PDB entry 7U50 | electron microscopy, 3.40 A resolution | chains G and I of the 11 polymer chains in the assembly

Chain G:
Protein: Histone H2A type 1
From: Homo sapiens
UniProtKB: P0C0S8 (H2A1_HUMAN); residues 1-129 here correspond to UniProt positions 2-130 (UniProt number = residue number + 1)
Chain sequence (129 residues; numbered 1 to 129; the number before each row is that of its first residue):
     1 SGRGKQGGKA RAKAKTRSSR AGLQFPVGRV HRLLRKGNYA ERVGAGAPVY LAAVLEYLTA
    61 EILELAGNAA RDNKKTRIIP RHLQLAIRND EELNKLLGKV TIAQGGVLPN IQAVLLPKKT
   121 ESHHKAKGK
Unresolved in the structure: 1-14, 119-129
Curated features (UniProtKB/Swiss-Prot):
  - modified residue: Ser1 (N-acetylserine), Arg3 (Citrulline), Lys5 (N6-(2-hydroxyisobutyryl)lysine), Lys9 (N6-(2-hydroxyisobutyryl)lysine), Lys13 (N6-(beta-hydroxybutyryl)lysine), Lys36 (N6-(2-hydroxyisobutyryl)lysine), Lys74 (N6-(2-hydroxyisobutyryl)lysine), Lys75 (N6-(2-hydroxyisobutyryl)lysine), Lys95 (N6-(2-hydroxyisobutyryl)lysine), Lys99 (N6-glutaryllysine), Gln104 (N5-methylglutamine), Lys118 (N6-(2-hydroxyisobutyryl)lysine), Lys119 (N6-crotonyllysine), Thr120 (Phosphothreonine), Lys125 (N6-crotonyllysine)
  - cross-link (Glycyl lysine isopeptide (Lys-Gly)): Lys13 (interchain with G-Cter in ubiquitin), Lys15 (interchain with G-Cter in ubiquitin), Lys119 (interchain with G-Cter in ubiquitin)

Chain I:
Molecule: 147-nt DNA strand
Sequence (147 nucleotides; each row starts with the number of its first residue):
     1 ATCGAGAATC CCGGTGCCGA GGCCGCTCAA TTGGTCGTAG ACAGCTCTAG CACCGCTTAA
    61 ACGCACGTAC GCGCTGTCCC CCGCGTTTTA ACCGCCAAGG GGATTACTCC CTAGTCTCCA
   121 GGCACGTGTC AGATATATXC ATCCGAT
Unresolved in the structure: 1-2, 147
Modified residues: 3DR (1',2'-dideoxyribofuranose-5'-phosphate) at position 139

Interface between chain G and chain I:
Residue-residue contacts (14; chain G residue first):
  Arg29(G) - DC123(I)  salt bridge to the phosphate
  Arg35(G) - DA113(I)  salt bridge to the phosphate
  Arg42(G) - DT112(I)  hydrogen bond to the sugar
  Arg42(G) - DA113(I)  phosphate contact
  Val43(G) - DT112(I)  sugar contact
  Val43(G) - DA113(I)  hydrogen bond to the phosphate
  Gly44(G) - DT112(I)  phosphate contact
  Ala45(G) - DT112(I)  hydrogen bond to the phosphate
  Lys75(G) - DG132(I)  phosphate contact
  Lys75(G) - DA133(I)  salt bridge to the phosphate
  Thr76(G) - DA131(I)  sugar contact
  Thr76(G) - DG132(I)  hydrogen bond to the phosphate
  Arg77(G) - DA131(I)  hydrogen bond to the sugar
  Arg77(G) - DG132(I)  hydrogen bond to the phosphate
Other interface residues (no listed pair), chain G (14 interface residues in all): Lys15, Thr16, His31, Glu41, Lys74
Other interface residues (no listed pair), chain I (9 interface residues in all): DA120, DG121, DG122

In short:
Chain G and chain I form an interface of 14 and 9 residues respectively; the contacts include 6 hydrogen bonds
and 3 salt bridges. Polar pairs include Arg42(G)-DT112(I), Arg77(G)-DA131(I) and Val43(G)-DA113(I).
Here chain G is Histone H2A type 1 (Homo sapiens) and chain I is a 147-nt DNA strand. Entry 7U50 (APE1 bound
to a nucleosome core particle with AP-site at SHL-6) was determined by electron microscopy, deposited together
with 7U51, 7U52 and 7U53.
